6P19 - chains D and E of the 9 polymer chains in the assembly; structure by electron microscopy, 3.80 A resolution.

[Chain D]
Name: DNA-directed RNA polymerase subunit beta'
From: Escherichia coli (strain K12)
Notes: EC 2.7.7.6
UniProt: P0A8T7 (RPOC_ECOLI); residues 1-1407 here = UniProt positions 1-1407
Amino-acid sequence (1430 residues; row label = number of the first residue in the row):
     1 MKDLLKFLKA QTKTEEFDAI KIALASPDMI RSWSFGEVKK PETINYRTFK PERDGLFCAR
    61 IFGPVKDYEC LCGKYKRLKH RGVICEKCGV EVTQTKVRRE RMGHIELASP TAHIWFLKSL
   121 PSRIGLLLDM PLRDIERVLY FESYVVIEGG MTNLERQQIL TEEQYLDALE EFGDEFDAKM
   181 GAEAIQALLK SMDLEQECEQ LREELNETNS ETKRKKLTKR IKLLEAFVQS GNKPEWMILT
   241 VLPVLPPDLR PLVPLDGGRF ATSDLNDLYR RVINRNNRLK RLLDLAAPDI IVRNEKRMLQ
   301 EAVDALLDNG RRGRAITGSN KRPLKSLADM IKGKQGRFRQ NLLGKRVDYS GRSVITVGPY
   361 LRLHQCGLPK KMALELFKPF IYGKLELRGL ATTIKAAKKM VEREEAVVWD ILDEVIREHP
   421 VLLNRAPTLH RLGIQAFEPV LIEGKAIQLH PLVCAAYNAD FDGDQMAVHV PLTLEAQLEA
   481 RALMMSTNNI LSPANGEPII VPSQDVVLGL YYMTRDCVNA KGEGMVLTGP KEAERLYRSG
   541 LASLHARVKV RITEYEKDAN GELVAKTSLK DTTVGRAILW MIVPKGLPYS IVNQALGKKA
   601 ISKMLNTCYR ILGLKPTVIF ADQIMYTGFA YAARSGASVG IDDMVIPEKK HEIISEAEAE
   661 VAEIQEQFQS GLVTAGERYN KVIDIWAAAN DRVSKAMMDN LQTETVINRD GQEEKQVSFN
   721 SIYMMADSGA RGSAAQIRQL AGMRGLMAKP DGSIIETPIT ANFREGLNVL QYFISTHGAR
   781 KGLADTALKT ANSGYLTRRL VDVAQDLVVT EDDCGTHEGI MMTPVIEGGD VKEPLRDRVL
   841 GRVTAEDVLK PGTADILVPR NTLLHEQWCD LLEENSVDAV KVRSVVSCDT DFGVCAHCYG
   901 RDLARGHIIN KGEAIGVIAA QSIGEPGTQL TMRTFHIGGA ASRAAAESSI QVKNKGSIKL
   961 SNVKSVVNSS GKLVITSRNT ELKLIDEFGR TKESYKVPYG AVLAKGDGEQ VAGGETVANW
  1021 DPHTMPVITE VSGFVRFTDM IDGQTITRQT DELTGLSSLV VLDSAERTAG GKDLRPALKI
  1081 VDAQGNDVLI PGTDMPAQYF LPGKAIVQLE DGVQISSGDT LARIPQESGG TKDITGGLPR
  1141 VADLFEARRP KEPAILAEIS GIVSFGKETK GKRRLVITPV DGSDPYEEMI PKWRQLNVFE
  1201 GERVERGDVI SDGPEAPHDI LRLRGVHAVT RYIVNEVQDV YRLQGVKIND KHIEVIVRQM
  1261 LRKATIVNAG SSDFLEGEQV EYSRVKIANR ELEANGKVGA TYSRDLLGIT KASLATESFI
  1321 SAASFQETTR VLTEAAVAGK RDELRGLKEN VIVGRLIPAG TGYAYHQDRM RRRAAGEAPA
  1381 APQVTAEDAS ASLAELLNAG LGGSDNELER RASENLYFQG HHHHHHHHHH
Not modelled in the structure: 1-14, 931-956, 1127-1135, 1377-1430
Differences from the reference sequence: expression tag (1408-1430)
Swiss-Prot annotation at these positions:
  - binding site (Zn(2+)): Cys70, Cys72, Cys85, Cys88, Cys814, Cys888, Cys895, Cys898
  - binding site (Mg(2+)): Asp460, Asp462, Asp464
  - modified residue: Lys983 (N6-acetyllysine)
  - mutagenesis: Gln504 (Q504P: Resistant to antibiotics salinamide A and B), Asn690 (N690D: Resistant to antibiotics salinamide A and B), Met697 (M697V: Resistant to antibiotics salinamide A and B), Ala735 (A735T: Resistant to antibiotics salinamide A and B), Arg738 (R738C/H/P/S: Resistant to antibiotics salinamide A and B), Ala748 (A748E: Resistant to antibiotics salinamide A and B), Pro758 (P758S/T: Resistant to antibiotics salinamide A and B), Phe763 (F763C: Resistant to antibiotics salinamide A and B), Ser775 (S775A: Resistant to antibiotics salinamide A and B), Ala779 (A779T/V: Resistant to antibiotics salinamide A and B), Arg780 (R780C: Resistant to antibiotics salinamide A and B), Gly782 (G782A/C: Resistant to antibiotics salinamide A and B), 1 further mutagenesis entry in UniProt
Ion coordination: Zn2+ site 1: Cys70, Leu71, Cys72; Mg2+: Asp460, Asp462, Asp464 (shared with 1 residue of chain R); Zn2+ site 2: Cys814, Cys888, Cys895, Cys898

[Chain E]
Name: DNA-directed RNA polymerase subunit omega
From: Escherichia coli (strain K12)
Notes: EC 2.7.7.6
UniProt: P0A800 (RPOZ_ECOLI); numbering as in UniProt (aligned over 1-91)
Amino-acid sequence (91 residues; numbered 1 to 91; the number before each row is that of its first residue):
     1 MARVTVQDAV EKIGNRFDLV LVAARRARQM QVGGKDPLVP EENDKTTVIA LREIEEGLIN
    61 NQILDVRERQ EQQEQEAAEL QAVTAIAEGR R
Not modelled in the structure: 1, 77-91

[Interface between chain D and chain E]
Contacting residue pairs - 44 pairs, chain D then chain E:
  His364(D) - Val4(E)
  Val415(D) - Lys45(E)
  Arg417(D) - Glu42(E)
  Arg417(D) - Asn43(E)  hydrogen bond (side chain-backbone)
  Arg417(D) - Asp44(E)  salt bridge
  Arg417(D) - Lys45(E)
  Glu418(D) - Arg3(E)
  Glu418(D) - Asp44(E)
  Glu418(D) - Lys45(E)
  Glu418(D) - Val48(E)
  Glu438(D) - Arg3(E)
  Leu474(D) - Ala27(E)
  Leu474(D) - Arg28(E)
  Leu474(D) - Thr46(E)
  Leu474(D) - Thr47(E)
  Glu475(D) - Ala24(E)
  Glu475(D) - Arg28(E)  salt bridge
  Gln477(D) - Thr47(E)
  Leu478(D) - Val20(E)
  Leu478(D) - Ala23(E)
  Leu478(D) - Ala24(E)
  Leu478(D) - Thr47(E)
  Leu478(D) - Leu51(E)  hydrophobic
  Glu479(D) - Val20(E)
  Arg481(D) - Leu51(E)
  Ala482(D) - Val6(E)  hydrophobic
  Ala482(D) - Arg16(E)  hydrogen bond (backbone-side chain)
  Ala482(D) - Val20(E)  hydrophobic
  Leu483(D) - Arg16(E)
  Thr487(D) - Val4(E)  hydrogen bond (side chain-backbone)
  Thr487(D) - Thr5(E)
  Asn488(D) - Arg16(E)  hydrogen bond
  Leu614(D) - Gln7(E)
  Lys615(D) - Thr5(E)
  Lys615(D) - Asp8(E)  salt bridge
  Arg905(D) - Arg16(E)
  Asn910(D) - Gly14(E)
  Asn910(D) - Asn15(E)  hydrogen bond
  Asn910(D) - Arg16(E)
  Lys911(D) - Phe17(E)
  Glu913(D) - Phe17(E)
  Gly1360(D) - Phe17(E)
  Thr1361(D) - Phe17(E)
  Thr1361(D) - Leu21(E)
Interface residues without a listed pair, chain D (28 interface residues in all): His419, Thr473, Met485, Val618, Ala1364
Interface residues without a listed pair, chain E (27 interface residues in all): Ala2, Leu19, Gln31

[Overview]
Chain D and chain E form an interface of 28 and 27 residues respectively; the contacts include 5 hydrogen
bonds and 3 salt bridges. Among the polar pairs are Arg417(D)-Asp44(E), Glu475(D)-Arg28(E) and
Lys615(D)-Asp8(E).
Chain D is DNA-directed RNA polymerase subunit beta' and chain E is DNA-directed RNA polymerase subunit omega,
both from Escherichia coli (strain K12); the structure, Q21 transcription antitermination complex: loaded
complex, was determined by electron microscopy together with 6P18, 6P1A, 6P1B and 6P1C from the same study.
